Entry 6NRH (X-ray diffraction, 1.50 A resolution); this record covers chain A.

[Chain A]
Molecule: Poly [ADP-ribose] polymerase 1
Organism: Homo sapiens
Notes: EC 2.4.2.30, 2.4.2.-; fragment: ADP-ribosyltransferase (ART) domain
Reference sequence: P09874 (PARP1_HUMAN); numbering as in UniProt (aligned over 788-1012)
Amino-acid sequence (271 residues; row label = number of the first residue in the row):
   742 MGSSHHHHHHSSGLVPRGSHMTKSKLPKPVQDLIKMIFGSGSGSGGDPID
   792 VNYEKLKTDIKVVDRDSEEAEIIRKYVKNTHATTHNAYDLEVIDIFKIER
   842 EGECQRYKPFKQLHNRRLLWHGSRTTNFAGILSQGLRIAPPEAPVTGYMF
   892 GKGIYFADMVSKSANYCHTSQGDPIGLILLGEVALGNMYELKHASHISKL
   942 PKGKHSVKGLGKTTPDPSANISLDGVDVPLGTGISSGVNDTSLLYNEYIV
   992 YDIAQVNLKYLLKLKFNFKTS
Disordered / not traced: 742-763, 781-787, 1011-1012
Differences from the reference sequence: initiating methionine (742); expression tag (743-787)
Curated features (UniProtKB/Swiss-Prot):
  - active site: Glu-988 (For poly [ADP-ribose] polymerase activity)
  - binding site (NAD(+)): His-862 to Ser-864, Gly-871, Arg-878, Ser-904
  - mutagenesis: Leu-797 (L797P: 1.5% of wild-type activity), His-826 (H826A: Strongly reduced serine ADP-ribosylation, caused by abolished interaction with HPF1; H826E: Decreased polymerase activity, leading to the production of short poly-ADP-ribose chains), Pro-850 to Phe-851 (Abolished interaction with TIMELESS), His-862 (H862A: Poly-ADP-ribosyltransferase activity is impaired while mono-ADP-ribosyltransferase activity is not affected; produces a mixture of short and mono ADP-ribose chains), Arg-865 (R865A: Increased affinity for DNA damage sites), Asn-868 (N868S: 4% of wild-type activity), Ala-870 (A870S/L: Increased DNA-independent poly-ADP-ribosyltransferase activity), Gly-871 (G871L: Increased DNA-independent poly-ADP-ribosyltransferase activity; G871S: Does not affect DNA-independent poly-ADP-ribosyltransferase activity), Pro-882 (P882G: Does not affect DNA-independent poly-ADP-ribosyltransferase activity), Glu-883 to Thr-887 (Does not affect DNA-independent poly-ADP-ribosyltransferase activity), Glu-883 (E883Q: Does not affect ADP-ribosyltransferase activity), Pro-885 (P885G/S: Does not affect DNA-independent poly-ADP-ribosyltransferase activity), 12 further mutagenesis entries in UniProt
Disulfide bonds: Cys-845 forms a disulfide with the same residue of a neighbouring copy of this chain
Ligand contacts: KYP (3-hydroxy-2-({4-[4-(pyrimidin-2-yl)piperazine-1-carbonyl]phenyl}methyl)-1-benzofuran-7-carboxamide): Trp-861, His-862, Gly-863, Ser-864, Asn-868, Arg-878, Thr-887, Gly-888, Tyr-889, Tyr-896, Phe-897, Ala-898, Lys-903, Ser-904, Tyr-907, Glu-988
What the authors report for this chain:
  - binding site for KYP: Gly-863, Asn-868, Arg-878, Ser-904, Glu-988
  - catalytic residues: Glu-988 (citing earlier work)

[Overview]
Ligands of chain A: compound KYP. Curated annotation (UniProt) lists active-site residue Glu-988, 6
NAD+-binding residues and 27 mutagenesis sites. From the paper: the catalytic residue Glu-988; a binding site
for KYP at Gly-863, Asn-868 and Arg-878 among others.
Chain A is Poly [ADP-ribose] polymerase 1 (Homo sapiens); the structure, Crystal Structure of human PARP-1 ART
domain bound inhibitor UTT63, was determined by X-ray diffraction (same publication as 6NRF, 6NRG, 6NRI and
6NRJ).
